4MQ5 - chain A; structure by X-ray diffraction, 1.50 A resolution.

== Chain A ==
Molecule: Benzoylformate decarboxylase
Organism: Pseudomonas putida
Notes: EC 4.1.1.7
Reference sequence: P20906 (MDLC_PSEPU); residues 1-528 here = UniProt positions 1-528
Sequence (536 residues; numbered 1 to 536; the number before each row is that of its first residue):
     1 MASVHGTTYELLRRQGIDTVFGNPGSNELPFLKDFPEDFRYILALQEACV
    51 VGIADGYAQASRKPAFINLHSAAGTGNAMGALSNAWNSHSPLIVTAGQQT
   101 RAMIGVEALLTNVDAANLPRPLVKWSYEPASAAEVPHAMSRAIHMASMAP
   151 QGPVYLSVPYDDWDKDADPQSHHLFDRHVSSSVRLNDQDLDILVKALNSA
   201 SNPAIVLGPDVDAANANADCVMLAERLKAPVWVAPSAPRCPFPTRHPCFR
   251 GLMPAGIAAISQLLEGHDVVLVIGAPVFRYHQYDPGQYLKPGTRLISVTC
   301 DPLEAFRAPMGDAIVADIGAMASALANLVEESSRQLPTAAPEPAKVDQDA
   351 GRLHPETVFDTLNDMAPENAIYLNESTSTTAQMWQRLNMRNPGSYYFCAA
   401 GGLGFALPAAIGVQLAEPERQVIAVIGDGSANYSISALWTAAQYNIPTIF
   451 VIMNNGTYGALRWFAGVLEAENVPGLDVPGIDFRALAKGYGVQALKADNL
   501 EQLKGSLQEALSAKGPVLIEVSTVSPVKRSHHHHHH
Disordered / not traced: 1, 526-536
Sequence notes: engineered mutation Phe306 (Ala in P20906); expression tag (529-536)
Curated features (UniProtKB/Swiss-Prot):
  - binding site (Mg(2+)): Asn117, Leu118, Arg120
  - binding site (Ca(2+)): Asp428, Asn455, Thr457
Ion coordination: Ca2+ site 1: Asn117, Leu118, Arg120; Na+ near Asp347 (its only coordinating residue here); Ca2+ site 2 near Asp364 (its only coordinating residue here); Ca2+ site 3: Asp428, Asn455, Thr457 (together with thiamine diphosphate)
Ligand contacts: thiamine diphosphate (TPP): Asn23, Pro24, Gly25, Glu47, His70, Ala73, Gly74, Asn77, Glu375, Ser376, Thr377, Ser378, Thr379, Gly401, Gly402, Leu403, Gly427, Asp428, Gly429, Ser430, Tyr433, Asn455, Thr457, Tyr458, Gly459, Ala460, Leu461
Reported in the primary citation:
  - self-association interface (contacts with another copy of this molecule): Tyr288 (citing earlier work)
  - mutagenesis - Y288A: unchanged catalytic activity
  - mutagenesis - E107R, E107R/D114R (600-fold), L109A, L110A, D114R, R120E, R141E, R141E/Y288A, R141E/A306F (450-fold), Y288A/A306F: decreased catalytic activity
  - mutagenesis - R141E/Y288A/A306F: abolished catalytic activity
  - conformationally variable residues (side-chain flip): Arg141, Met145
  - contacts within the chain: Glu134-Arg141
  - self-association interface (contacts with another copy of this molecule); pairs are residue here / residue on that copy: Phe306-Met145
  - catalytic residues: Leu110 (proposed by the authors, not directly observed)

== Overview ==
Bound to chain A: thiamine diphosphate. The Ca2+ site 1 is built by Asn117, Leu118 and Arg120. Asp428, Asn455
and Thr457 form the Ca2+ site 3. From UniProt: 3 Mg2+-binding residues and 3 Ca2+-binding residues. The paper
reports the catalytic residue Leu110; E107R, E107R/D114R and L109A, among others, reduce catalytic activity;
12 substitutions were tested in all.
Chain A is Benzoylformate decarboxylase (Pseudomonas putida); the structure, Crystal Structure of
Benzoylformate Decarboxylase Mutant A306F, was determined by X-ray diffraction together with 4MPR from the
same study.
